Entry 8RVO (electron microscopy, 2.69 A resolution); this record covers chains P and Q of the 34 polymer chains in the assembly.

== Chain P ==
Name: Proteasome subunit alpha type-2
Organism: Saccharomyces cerevisiae
Reference sequence: P23639 (PSA2_YEAST); residues 1-250 here = UniProt positions 1-250
Sequence (250 residues; each row starts with the number of its first residue):
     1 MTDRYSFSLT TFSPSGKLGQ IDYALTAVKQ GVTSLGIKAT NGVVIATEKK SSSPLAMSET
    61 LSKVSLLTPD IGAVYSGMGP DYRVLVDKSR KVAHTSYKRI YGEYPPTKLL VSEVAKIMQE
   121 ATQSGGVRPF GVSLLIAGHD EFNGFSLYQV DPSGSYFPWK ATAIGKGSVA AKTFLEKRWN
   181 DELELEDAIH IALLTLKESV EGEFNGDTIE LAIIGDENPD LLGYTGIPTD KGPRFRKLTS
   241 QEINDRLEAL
UniProt features mapped onto this chain:
  - cross-link: Lys108 (Glycyl lysine isopeptide (Lys-Gly) (interchain with G-Cter in ubiquitin))

== Chain Q ==
Name: Proteasome subunit alpha type-3
Organism: Saccharomyces cerevisiae
Reference sequence: P23638 (PSA3_YEAST); residue numbers follow UniProt; this construct covers 1-258
Sequence (258 residues; numbered 1 to 258; the number before each row is that of its first residue):
     1 MGSRRYDSRT TIFSPEGRLY QVEYALESIS HAGTAIGIMA SDGIVLAAER KVTSTLLEQD
    61 TSTEKLYKLN DKIAVAVAGL TADAEILINT ARIHAQNYLK TYNEDIPVEI LVRRLSDIKQ
   121 GYTQHGGLRP FGVSFIYAGY DDRYGYQLYT SNPSGNYTGW KAISVGANTS AAQTLLQMDY
   181 KDDMKVDDAI ELALKTLSKT TDSSALTYDR LEFATIRKGA NDGEVYQKIF KPQEIKDILV
   241 KTGITKKDED EEADEDMK
Disordered / not traced: 1-2, 246-258
UniProt features mapped onto this chain:
  - cross-link (Glycyl lysine isopeptide (Lys-Gly)): Lys100 (interchain with G-Cter in ubiquitin), Lys199 (interchain with G-Cter in ubiquitin), Lys231 (interchain with G-Cter in ubiquitin)

== How chain P and chain Q interact ==
Pairs across the interface (50):
  Ser6(P) - Gly127(Q)
  Phe7(P) - Arg9(Q)
  Phe7(P) - Gly126(Q)
  Ser8(P) - Gly126(Q)  hydrogen bond (backbone-backbone)
  Ser8(P) - Gly127(Q)
  Thr10(P) - Arg129(Q)
  Thr11(P) - Ser8(Q)
  Thr11(P) - Gln21(Q)
  Phe12(P) - Gln21(Q)  hydrogen bond (backbone-side chain)
  Phe12(P) - Tyr24(Q)
  Phe12(P) - Arg129(Q)
  Phe12(P) - Pro130(Q)
  Ser13(P) - Tyr24(Q)
  Pro14(P) - Tyr24(Q)  hydrophobic
  Pro14(P) - Glu27(Q)
  Ser15(P) - His31(Q)
  Gly16(P) - Tyr24(Q)
  Gly16(P) - Ser28(Q)
  Leu18(P) - Arg129(Q)
  Lys38(P) - Glu58(Q)  salt bridge
  Lys108(P) - Thr63(Q)  hydrogen bond
  Lys116(P) - Ile86(Q)
  Gln119(P) - Ala82(Q)
  Gln119(P) - Asp83(Q)  hydrogen bond
  Gln119(P) - Ile86(Q)
  Gln119(P) - Phe131(Q)
  Thr122(P) - Arg129(Q)
  Gln123(P) - Tyr122(Q)
  Gln123(P) - Gly127(Q)
  Gln123(P) - Leu128(Q)
  Gln123(P) - Arg129(Q)  hydrogen bond (side chain-backbone)
  Gln123(P) - Phe131(Q)
  Ser153(P) - Ala82(Q)
  Gly154(P) - Ala82(Q)
  Ser155(P) - Thr81(Q)  hydrogen bond
  Tyr156(P) - Glu85(Q)  hydrogen bond
  Pro158(P) - Leu57(Q)
  Pro158(P) - Glu58(Q)
  Trp159(P) - Leu56(Q)
  Trp159(P) - Leu57(Q)
  Trp159(P) - Glu58(Q)
  Lys160(P) - Thr55(Q)  hydrogen bond (side chain-backbone)
  Lys160(P) - Leu56(Q)  hydrogen bond (backbone-backbone)
  Lys160(P) - Leu57(Q)
  Lys160(P) - Glu58(Q)
  Lys160(P) - Gln59(Q)
  Ala161(P) - Leu56(Q)
  Lys172(P) - Leu56(Q)
  Glu176(P) - Thr55(Q)
  Glu176(P) - Leu56(Q)
Interface residues without a listed pair, chain P (35 interface residues in all): Tyr5, Lys17, Ser112, Gly125, Tyr148, Phe157, Leu175, Trp179
Interface residues without a listed pair, chain Q (33 interface residues in all): Thr11, Ala25, Ser54, Thr61, Glu64, Leu80, His125, Gly132

== In short ==
Chain P and chain Q form an interface of 35 and 33 residues respectively, with 9 hydrogen bonds and 1 salt
bridge. Polar contacts include Lys38(P)-Glu58(Q), Phe12(P)-Gln21(Q) and Lys108(P)-Thr63(Q).
Here chain P is Proteasome subunit alpha type-2 and chain Q is Proteasome subunit alpha type-3, both from
Saccharomyces cerevisiae. Entry 8RVO (Proteasomal late precursor complex from pre1-1, state 1) was determined
by electron microscopy together with 8RVL, 8RVP, 8RVQ and 9GBK from the same study.
